Entry 8EVH (electron microscopy, 2.85 A resolution); this record covers chains C and J of the 13 polymer chains in the assembly.

== Chain C ==
Molecule: Histone H2A type 2-C
From: Homo sapiens
Reference sequence: Q16777 (H2A2C_HUMAN); residues 0-128 here correspond to UniProt positions 1-129 (UniProt number = residue number + 1)
Amino-acid sequence (129 residues; row label = number of the first residue in the row; numbering starts at 0):
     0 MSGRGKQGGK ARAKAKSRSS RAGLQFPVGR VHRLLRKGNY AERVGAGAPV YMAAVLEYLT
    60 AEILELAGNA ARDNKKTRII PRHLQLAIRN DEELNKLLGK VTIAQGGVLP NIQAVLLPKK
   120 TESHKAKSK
Disordered / not traced: 0-11, 119-128
Swiss-Prot annotation at these positions:
  - modified residue: Ser1 (N-acetylserine), Arg3 (Citrulline), Lys5 (N6-(2-hydroxyisobutyryl)lysine), Lys9 (N6-(2-hydroxyisobutyryl)lysine), Lys13 (N6-(beta-hydroxybutyryl)lysine), Lys36 (N6-(2-hydroxyisobutyryl)lysine), Lys74 (N6-(2-hydroxyisobutyryl)lysine), Lys75 (N6-(2-hydroxyisobutyryl)lysine), Lys95 (N6-(2-hydroxyisobutyryl)lysine), Lys99 (N6-glutaryllysine), Gln104 (N5-methylglutamine), Lys118 (N6-(2-hydroxyisobutyryl)lysine), Lys119 (N6-crotonyllysine), Thr120 (Phosphothreonine), Ser122 (Phosphoserine), Lys124 (N6-crotonyllysine)
  - cross-link (Glycyl lysine isopeptide (Lys-Gly)): Lys13 (interchain with G-Cter in ubiquitin), Lys15 (interchain with G-Cter in ubiquitin), Lys119 (interchain with G-Cter in ubiquitin)

== Chain J ==
Molecule: 162-nt DNA strand
Sequence (162 nucleotides; each row starts with the number of its first residue):
     1 AAATAGGAAC CCCACATGCC CTGTGTCTGC AAGTACAGAA CTAGCCAGAC AGACTGACCT
    61 ATTTTTGTGA GGGGAATCGG GAAGTATCCA TTGCTAAGAC TCAGCAATGC TGCAACTCTC
   121 AGCAACCAGC TGAAGATCAG CAGCCGAGAG GCCCTGCACC TA
Disordered / not traced: 142-162

== Chain C / chain J interface ==
Contacting residue pairs (10; chain C residue first):
  Ala12(C) - DT26(J)  hydrogen bond to the phosphate
  Lys15(C) - DT24(J)  phosphate contact
  Lys15(C) - DG25(J)  hydrogen bond to the phosphate
  Ser16(C) - DT24(J)  phosphate contact
  Arg17(C) - DT24(J)  salt bridge to the phosphate
  Arg20(C) - DG25(J)  salt bridge to the phosphate
  Gly28(C) - DT24(J)  phosphate contact
  Arg32(C) - DG23(J)  salt bridge to the phosphate
  Arg42(C) - DA32(J)  sugar contact
  Arg77(C) - DC13(J)  phosphate contact
Other interface residues (no listed pair), chain C (12 interface residues in all): Lys13, Ala14, Arg29

== Overview ==
12 residues of chain C and 6 residues of chain J are in contact, with 2 hydrogen bonds and 3 salt bridges.
Polar contacts include Ala12(C)-DT26(J), Lys15(C)-DG25(J) and Arg17(C)-DT24(J).
Chain C is Histone H2A type 2-C (Homo sapiens) and chain J is a 162-nt DNA strand; the structure, CX3CR1
nucleosome and wild type PU.1 complex, was determined by electron microscopy together with 8EVI, 8EVJ and 8SYP
from the same study.
